PDB entry 2G19 | X-ray diffraction, 1.70 A resolution | chain A

[Chain A]
Name: Egl nine homolog 1
Source organism: Homo sapiens
Notes: EC 1.14.11.-; fragment: catalytic domain
Reference sequence: Q9GZT9 (EGLN1_HUMAN); residues 180-417 here correspond to UniProt positions 181-418 (UniProt number = residue number + 1)
Chain sequence (244 residues; each row starts with the number of its first residue):
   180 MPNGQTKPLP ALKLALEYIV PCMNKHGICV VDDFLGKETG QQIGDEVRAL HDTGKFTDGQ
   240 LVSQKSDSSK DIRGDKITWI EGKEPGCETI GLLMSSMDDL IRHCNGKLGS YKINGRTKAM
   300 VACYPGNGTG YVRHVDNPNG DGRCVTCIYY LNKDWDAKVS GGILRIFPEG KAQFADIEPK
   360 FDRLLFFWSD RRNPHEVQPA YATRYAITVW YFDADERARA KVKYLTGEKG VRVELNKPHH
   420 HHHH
Disordered / not traced: 180-187, 404-423
Construct notes: expression tag (418-423)
Metal / ion sites: Fe2+: His313, Asp315, His374 (together with 4HG)
Ligand contacts: 4HG (N-[(4-hydroxy-8-iodoisoquinolin-3-yl)carbonyl]glycine): Asp254, Ile256, Met299, Tyr303, Tyr310, His313, Asp315, Ile327, Tyr329, Leu343, His374, Val376, Arg383, Ala385, Trp389
What the authors report for this chain:
  - self-association interface (contacts with another copy of this molecule); pairs are residue here / residue on that copy: Thr236-Asp394 (hydrogen bond), Asp254-Arg398 (salt bridge)
  - binding site for 4HG: Met299, Tyr303, Tyr310, Tyr329, Arg383, Trp389, Val401
  - Fe2+ coordination: His313, Asp315, His374
  - catalytic residues: His313, Asp315, His374
  - mutagenesis - Y303F: unchanged catalytic activity
  - mutagenesis - R383A: abolished catalytic activity on 2OG
  - mutagenesis - R383A: abolished catalytic activity on CODDD556-574 peptide substrate
  - mutagenesis - Y303F: unchanged binding to 4HG
  - specificity-determining residues: Val376 (proposed by the authors, not directly observed)

[Overview]
Ligands of chain A: compound 4HG. His313, Asp315 and His374 form the Fe2+ site. From the paper: catalytic
residues His313, Asp315 and His374; R383A abolishes catalytic activity on 2OG.
Chain A is Egl nine homolog 1 (Homo sapiens); the structure, Cellular Oxygen Sensing: Crystal Structure of
Hypoxia-Inducible Factor Prolyl Hydroxylase (PHD2), was determined by X-ray diffraction together with 2G1M
from the same study.
